Entry 1PGQ (X-ray diffraction, 3.17 A resolution); this record covers chain A.

Chain A:
Protein: 6-phosphogluconate dehydrogenase
Source organism: Ovis aries
Notes: EC 1.1.1.44
UniProt: P00349 (6PGD_SHEEP); residue numbers follow UniProt; this construct covers 1-482
Amino-acid sequence (482 residues; numbered 1 to 482; the number before each row is that of its first residue):
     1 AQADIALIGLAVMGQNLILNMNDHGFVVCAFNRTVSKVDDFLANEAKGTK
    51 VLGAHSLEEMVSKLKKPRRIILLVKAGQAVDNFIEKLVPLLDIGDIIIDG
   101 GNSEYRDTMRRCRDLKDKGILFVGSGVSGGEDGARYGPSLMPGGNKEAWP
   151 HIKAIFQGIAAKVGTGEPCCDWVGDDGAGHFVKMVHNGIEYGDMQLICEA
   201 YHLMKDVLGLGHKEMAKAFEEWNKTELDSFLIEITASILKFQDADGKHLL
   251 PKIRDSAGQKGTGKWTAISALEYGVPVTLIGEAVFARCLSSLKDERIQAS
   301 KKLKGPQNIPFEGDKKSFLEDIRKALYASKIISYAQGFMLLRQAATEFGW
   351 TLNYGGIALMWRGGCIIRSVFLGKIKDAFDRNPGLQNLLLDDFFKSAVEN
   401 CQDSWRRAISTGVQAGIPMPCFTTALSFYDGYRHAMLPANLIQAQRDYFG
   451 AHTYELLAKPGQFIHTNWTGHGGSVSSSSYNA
Not modelled in the structure: 474-482
Ligand contacts: adenosine-2'-monophosphate (2AM): Gly9, Leu10, Ala11, Asn32, Arg33, Thr34, Leu73, Val74, Lys75, Ala79, Phe83

In short:
Bound to chain A: adenosine-2'-monophosphate.
Chain A is 6-phosphogluconate dehydrogenase (Ovis aries); the structure, Crystallographic study of coenzyme,
coenzyme analogue and substrate binding in 6-phosphogluconate dehydrogenase: implications for NADP specificity
..., was determined by X-ray diffraction, deposited together with 1PGN, 1PGO and 1PGP.
